Entry 6OBX (X-ray diffraction, 1.30 A resolution); this record covers chain A.

[Chain A]
Name: Pancreatic alpha-amylase
Organism: Homo sapiens
Notes: EC 3.2.1.1
UniProt: P04746 (AMYP_HUMAN); residues 1-496 here correspond to UniProt positions 16-511 (UniProt number = residue number + 15)
Chain sequence (496 residues; row label = number of the first residue in the row):
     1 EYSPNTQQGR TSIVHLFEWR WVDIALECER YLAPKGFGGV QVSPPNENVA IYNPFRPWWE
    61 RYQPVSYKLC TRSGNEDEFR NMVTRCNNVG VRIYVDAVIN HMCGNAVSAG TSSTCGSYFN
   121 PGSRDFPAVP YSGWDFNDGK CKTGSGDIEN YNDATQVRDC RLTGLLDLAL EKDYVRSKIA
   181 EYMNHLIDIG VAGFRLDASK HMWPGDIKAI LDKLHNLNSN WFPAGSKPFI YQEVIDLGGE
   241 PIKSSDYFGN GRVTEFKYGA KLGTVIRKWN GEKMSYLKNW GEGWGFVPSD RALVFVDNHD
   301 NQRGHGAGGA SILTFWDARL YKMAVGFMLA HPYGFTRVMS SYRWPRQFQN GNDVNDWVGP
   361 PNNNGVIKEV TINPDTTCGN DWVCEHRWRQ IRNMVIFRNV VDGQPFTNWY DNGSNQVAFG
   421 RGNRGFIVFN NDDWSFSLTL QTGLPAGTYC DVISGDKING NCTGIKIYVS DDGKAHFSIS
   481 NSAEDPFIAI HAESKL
Cystine bridges: C28-C86, C70-C115, C141-C160, C378-C384, C450-C462
Covalent attachments: N-acetylglucosamine (NAG) linked to N461
Modified residues: E1 (pyroglutamic acid; PCA)
Construct notes: conflict E1 (Gln16 in P04746)
Metal / ion sites: Ca2+: N100, R158, D167, H201
Residues lining bound ligands: synthetic Montbretin A analogue (ZXU; N-(3-{[2-(3,4-dihydroxyphenyl)-5,7-dihydroxy-4-oxo-4H-1-benzopyran-3-yl]oxy}propyl)-Nalpha-[(2E)-3-(3,4-dihydroxyphenyl )prop-2-enoyl]-L-tyrosinamide): W58, W59, Y62, Q63, V98, H101, Y151, L162, T163, G164, L165, R195, D197, K200, H201, E233, I235, H299, D300
Curated features (UniProtKB/Swiss-Prot):
  - active site: D197 (Nucleophile), E233 (Proton donor)
  - binding site (Ca(2+)): N100, R158, D167, H201
  - binding site (chloride): R195, N298, R337
  - site: D300 (Transition state stabilizer)
  - glycosylation: N461 (N-linked (GlcNAc...) asparagine)
What the authors report for this chain:
  - binding site for synthetic Montbretin A analogue: W59, Q63, T163, L165

[Summary]
Chain A binds synthetic Montbretin A analogue. N-acetylglucosamine is covalently linked to N461. N100, R158,
D167 and H201 coordinate Ca2+. From UniProt: active-site residues D197 and E233, 4 Ca2+-binding residues and 3
chloride-binding residues. From the paper: a binding site for synthetic Montbretin A analogue at W59, Q63 and
T163 among others.
Chain A is Pancreatic alpha-amylase (Homo sapiens); the structure, Montbretin A analogue M10-MbA in complex
with Human pancreatic alpha-amylase, was determined by X-ray diffraction together with 6OCN from the same
study.
